PDB entry 6OH4 | X-ray diffraction, 3.38 A resolution | chain A

== Chain A ==
Name: CMP-sialic acid transporter
Organism: Mus musculus
UniProt: Q61420 (S35A1_MOUSE); residue numbers follow UniProt; this construct covers 1-336
Chain sequence (345 residues; row label = number of the first residue in the row):
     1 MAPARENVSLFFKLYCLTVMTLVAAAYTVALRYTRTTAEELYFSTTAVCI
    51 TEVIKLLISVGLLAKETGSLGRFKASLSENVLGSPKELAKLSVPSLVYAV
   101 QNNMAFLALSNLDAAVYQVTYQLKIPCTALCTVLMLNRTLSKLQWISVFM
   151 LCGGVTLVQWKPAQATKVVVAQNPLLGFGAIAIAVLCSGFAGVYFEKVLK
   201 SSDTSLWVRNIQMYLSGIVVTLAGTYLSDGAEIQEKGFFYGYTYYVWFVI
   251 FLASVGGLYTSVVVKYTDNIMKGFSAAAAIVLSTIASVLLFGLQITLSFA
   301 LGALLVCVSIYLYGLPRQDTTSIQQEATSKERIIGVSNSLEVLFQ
Disordered / not traced: 1-14, 164-167, 318-345
Sequence notes: expression tag (337-345)
Swiss-Prot annotation at these positions:
  - binding site (CMP-N-acetyl-beta-neuraminate): Lys55, Gln101, Asn102, Tyr117 to Lys124, Ser188, Asn210 to Tyr214, Lys272
  - mutagenesis: Met20 (M20S: No effect on CDP-ribitol and CMP-sialic acid transport activity), Ala24 (A24Y: Loss of CMP-sialic acid transport activity but no effect on CDP-ribitol transport activity), Tyr27 (Y27H: No effect on CDP-ribitol and CMP-sialic acid transport activity), Ala105 (A105V: No effect on CDP-ribitol and CMP-sialic acid transport activity), Gln118 (Q118A: No effect on CDP-ribitol and CMP-sialic acid transport activity), Tyr121 (Y121S: No effect on CDP-ribitol and CMP-sialic acid transport activity), Gln122 (Q122A: No effect on CDP-ribitol and CMP-sialic acid transport activity), Ala184 (A184Y: Loss of CMP-sialic acid transport activity but no effect on CDP-ribitol transport activity), Ala253 (A253Q: No effect on CDP-ribitol and CMP-sialic acid transport activity), Gly256 (G256N: Loss of CMP-sialic acid transport activity but no effect on CDP-ribitol transport activity), Thr260 (T260M: No effect on CDP-ribitol and CMP-sialic acid transport activity), Ser322 to Val336 (No effect on CMP-sialic acid transport activity), 1 further mutagenesis entry in UniProt
Residues lining bound ligands: cytidine-5'-monophosphate (C5P): Glu52, Lys55, Tyr98, Gln101, Asn102, Tyr121, Lys124, Ser188, Phe195, Asn210, Met213, Tyr214, Gly257, Leu258, Thr260, Ser261, Lys272
What the authors report for this chain:
  - mutagenesis - W145L, W160L, W207F, W207L, W247L: unchanged binding to cytidine-5'-monophosphate
  - specificity-determining residues: Tyr214, Ser261 (proposed by the authors, not directly observed)

== In short ==
Ligands of chain A: cytidine-5'-monophosphate. UniProt lists 18 CMP-N-acetyl-beta-neuraminate-binding residues
and 12 mutagenesis sites. From the paper: W145L, W160L and W207F, among others, leave binding to
cytidine-5'-monophosphate unchanged; specificity determinants Tyr214 and Ser261; 5 substitutions were tested
in all.
Chain A is CMP-sialic acid transporter (Mus musculus); the structure, X-ray crystal structure of the mouse
CMP-sialic acid transporter in complex with CMP, by hanging drop ..., was determined by X-ray diffraction
together with 6OH2 and 6OH3 from the same study.
